PDB entry 9JTS | electron microscopy, 3.36 A resolution | chains A and F of the 10 polymer chains in the assembly

[Chain A]
Name: V(D)J recombination-activating protein 1
Source organism: Mus musculus
Notes: EC 3.1.-.-, 2.3.2.27
UniProt: P15919 (RAG1_MOUSE); residues 1-1040 here = UniProt positions 1-1040
Sequence (1040 residues; each row starts with the number of its first residue):
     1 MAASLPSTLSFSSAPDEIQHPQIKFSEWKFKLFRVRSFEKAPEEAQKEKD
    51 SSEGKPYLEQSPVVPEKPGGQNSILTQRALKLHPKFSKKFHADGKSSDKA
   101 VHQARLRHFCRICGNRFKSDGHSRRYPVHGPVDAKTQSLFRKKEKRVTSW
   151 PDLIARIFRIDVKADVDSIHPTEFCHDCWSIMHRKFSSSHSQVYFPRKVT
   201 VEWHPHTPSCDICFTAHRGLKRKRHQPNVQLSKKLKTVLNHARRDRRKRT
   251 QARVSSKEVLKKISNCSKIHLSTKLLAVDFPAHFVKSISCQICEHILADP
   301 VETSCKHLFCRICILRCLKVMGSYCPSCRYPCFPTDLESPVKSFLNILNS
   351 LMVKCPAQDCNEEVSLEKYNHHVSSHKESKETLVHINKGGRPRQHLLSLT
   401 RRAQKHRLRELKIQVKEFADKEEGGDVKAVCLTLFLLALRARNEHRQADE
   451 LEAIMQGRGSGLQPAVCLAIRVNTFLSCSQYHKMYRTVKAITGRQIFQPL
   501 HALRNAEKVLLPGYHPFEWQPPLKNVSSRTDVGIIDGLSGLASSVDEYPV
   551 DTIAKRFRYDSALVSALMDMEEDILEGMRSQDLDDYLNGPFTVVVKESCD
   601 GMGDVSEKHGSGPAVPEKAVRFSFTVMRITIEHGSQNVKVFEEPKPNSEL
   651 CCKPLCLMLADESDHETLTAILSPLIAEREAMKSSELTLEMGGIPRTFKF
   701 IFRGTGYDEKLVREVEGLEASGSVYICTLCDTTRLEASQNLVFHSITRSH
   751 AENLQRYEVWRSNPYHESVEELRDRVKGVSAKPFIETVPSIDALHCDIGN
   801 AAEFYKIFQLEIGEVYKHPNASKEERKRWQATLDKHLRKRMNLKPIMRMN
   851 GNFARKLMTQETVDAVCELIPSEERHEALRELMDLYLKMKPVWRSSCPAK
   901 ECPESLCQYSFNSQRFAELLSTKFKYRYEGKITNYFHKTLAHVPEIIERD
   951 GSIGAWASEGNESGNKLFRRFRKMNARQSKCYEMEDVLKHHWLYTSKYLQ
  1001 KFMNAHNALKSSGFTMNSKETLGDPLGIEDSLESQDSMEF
Disordered / not traced: 1-390, 1009-1040
Metal / ion sites: Ca2+: Asp600 (shared with DG30(F) of chain F); Zn2+: Cys727, Cys730, His937, His942
Swiss-Prot annotation at these positions:
  - zinc finger: Cys290 to Arg329 (RING-type), Leu351 to Lys380 (RAG1-type)
  - DNA-binding region: Gly389 to Gln456 (NBD)
  - binding site (Zn(2+)): Cys266, His270, Cys290, Cys293, His295, Cys305, His307, Cys310, Cys313, Cys325, Cys328, Cys355, Cys360, His372, His376
  - binding site (a divalent metal cation): Asp600, Asp708, Glu962
  - site: Trp893 (Essential for DNA hairpin formation, participates in base-stacking interactions near the cleavage site)
  - cross-link: Lys233 (Glycyl lysine isopeptide (Lys-Gly) (interchain with G-Cter in ubiquitin))
  - mutagenesis: Lys233 (K233M: Abolishes autoubiquitination), His307 (H307A: Displays lower E3 ligase activity and affects the joining step of V(D)J recombination), Cys325 (C325G: Loss of E3 ligase activity and affects the joining step of V(D)J recombination), Arg391 (R391A: Defects in converting nicked products to hairpins; R391L: Impairs DNA-binding and hairpin formation while maintaining some nicking activity), Arg393 (R393A: Impairs DNA-binding and hairpin formation while maintaining some nicking activity), Arg401 (R401A: Allows robust hairpin activity), Arg402 (R402A: Defects in converting nicked products to hairpins), Lys405 (K405A: Reduced hairpin activity), His406 (H406A: Allows robust hairpin activity), Arg407 (R407A: Impairs DNA-binding and reduces hairpin formation without affecting nicking activity), Asn443 (N443A: Impairs DNA-binding; when associated with A-445), His445 (H445A: Impairs DNA-binding; when associated with A-443), 23 further mutagenesis entries in UniProt

[Chain F]
Molecule: 30-nt DNA strand
Sequence (30 nucleotides; numbered 1 to 30; the number before each row is that of its first residue):
     1 CGGGTTTTTGTTAAGGGCTGTATCACTGTG
Metal / ion sites: Ca2+: DG30 (shared with Asp600(A) of chain A)

[Chain A / chain F interface]
Pairs across the interface (16):
  Asn443(A) - DG16(F)  base contact
  Asn443(A) - DG17(F)  sugar contact
  Leu794(A) - DG30(F)  base contact
  Asn850(A) - DT29(F)  base contact
  Asn850(A) - DG30(F)  hydrogen bond to the base
  Gly851(A) - DG30(F)  hydrogen bond to the base
  Asn852(A) - DG28(F)  hydrogen bond to the base
  Asn852(A) - DT29(F)  base contact
  Asn852(A) - DG30(F)  hydrogen bond to the base
  Arg855(A) - DG30(F)  base contact
  Glu959(A) - DG30(F)  hydrogen bond to the base
  Glu962(A) - DT29(F)  sugar contact
  Glu962(A) - DG30(F)  sugar contact
  Lys966(A) - DG28(F)  hydrogen bond to the base
  Lys966(A) - DT29(F)  sugar contact
  Arg969(A) - DG30(F)  salt bridge to the phosphate
Other interface residues (no listed pair), chain A (15 interface residues in all): Asp600, Asn842, Lys856, Ser963, Asn965
Other interface residues (no listed pair), chain F (7 interface residues in all): DC26, DT27

[Overview]
15 residues of chain A face 7 of chain F across their interface, with 6 hydrogen bonds and 1 salt bridge.
Polar pairs include Asn850(A)-DG30(F), Gly851(A)-DG30(F) and Asn852(A)-DG28(F).
Here chain A is V(D)J recombination-activating protein 1 (Mus musculus) and chain F is a 30-nt DNA strand.
Entry 9JTS (CryoEM structure of mouse RAG SEC-1DNA (12RSS side)) was determined by electron microscopy,
deposited together with 9JPU, 9JPX, 9JQN and 9JTU.
